PDB entry 8TMU | X-ray diffraction, 2.90 A resolution | chains A and E of the 3 polymer chains in the assembly

== Chain A ==
Name: HLA-B*73:01
Organism: Homo sapiens
UniProtKB: A0A583ZBV1 (A0A583ZBV1_HUMAN); residues 1-276 here correspond to UniProt positions 25-300 (UniProt number = residue number + 24)
Sequence (277 residues; row label = number of the first residue in the row; numbering starts at 0):
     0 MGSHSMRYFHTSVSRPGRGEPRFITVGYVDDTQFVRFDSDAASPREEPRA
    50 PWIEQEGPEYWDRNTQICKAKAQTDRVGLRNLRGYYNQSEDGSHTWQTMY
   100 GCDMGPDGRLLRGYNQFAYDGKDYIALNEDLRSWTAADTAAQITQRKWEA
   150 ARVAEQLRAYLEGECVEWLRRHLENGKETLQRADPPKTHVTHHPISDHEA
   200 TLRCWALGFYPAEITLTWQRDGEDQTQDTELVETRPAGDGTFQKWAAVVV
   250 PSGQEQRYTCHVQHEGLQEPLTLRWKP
Unresolved in the structure: 0, 222
Construct notes: initiating methionine (0); engineered mutation L270 (Cys294 in A0A583ZBV1)
Cystine bridges: C101-C164, C203-C259
From the paper describing this entry:
  - binding site for KP1 (chain E): T24, E45, N63, N80, Y84, W147, E163
  - specificity-determining residues: W95 (proposed by the authors, not directly observed)

== Chain E ==
Name: KP1
Sequence (10 residues; numbered 1 to 10; the number before each row is that of its first residue):
     1 NRFAGFGIGL

== How chain A and chain E interact ==
Residue-residue contacts - 39 pairs, chain A then chain E:
  Y7(A) - N1(E)
  Y7(A) - R2(E)
  H9(A) - R2(E)  hydrogen bond
  T24(A) - R2(E)  hydrogen bond
  E45(A) - R2(E)  salt bridge
  Y59(A) - N1(E)
  R62(A) - N1(E)  hydrogen bond
  N63(A) - N1(E)  hydrogen bond
  N63(A) - R2(E)  hydrogen bond (side chain-backbone)
  I66(A) - R2(E)
  I66(A) - F3(E)
  I66(A) - A4(E)  hydrophobic
  C67(A) - R2(E)
  G77(A) - L10(E)
  N80(A) - L10(E)
  L81(A) - L10(E)  hydrophobic
  Y84(A) - L10(E)  hydrogen bond (side chain-backbone)
  W95(A) - L10(E)  hydrophobic
  Y99(A) - R2(E)
  Y99(A) - F3(E)  hydrogen bond (side chain-backbone)
  F116(A) - F6(E)  hydrophobic
  T143(A) - L10(E)
  K146(A) - I8(E)
  K146(A) - L10(E)
  W147(A) - F6(E)  hydrophobic
  W147(A) - I8(E)
  W147(A) - G9(E)  hydrogen bond (side chain-backbone)
  A150(A) - I8(E)  hydrophobic
  V152(A) - F6(E)  hydrophobic
  V152(A) - I8(E)  hydrophobic
  Q155(A) - F3(E)
  Q155(A) - F6(E)
  L156(A) - F3(E)  hydrophobic
  L156(A) - F6(E)  hydrophobic
  Y159(A) - N1(E)  hydrogen bond (side chain-backbone)
  Y159(A) - R2(E)
  Y159(A) - F3(E)
  E163(A) - N1(E)  hydrogen bond
  W167(A) - N1(E)
Other interface residues (no listed pair), chain A (31 interface residues in all): F8, V25, N114, Y123, I142
The authors on this interface:
  - residue pairs: T24(A)-R2(E), E45(A)-R2(E), N63(A)-N1(E), W147(A)-F6(E) (pi stacking), E163(A)-N1(E)
  - interface residues, chain A: N63(A), N80(A), Y84(A)

== Overview ==
31 residues of chain A face 8 of chain E across their interface; the contacts include 10 hydrogen bonds and 1
salt bridge. Polar contacts include E45(A)-R2(E), H9(A)-R2(E) and T24(A)-R2(E). The paper describes contacts
between T24(A) and R2(E), E45(A) and R2(E) and N63(A) and N1(E) among others; pi stacking between W147(A) and
F6(E). The paper reports a binding site for KP1 (chain E) at T24(A), E45(A) and N63(A) among others; interface
residues N63(A), N80(A) and Y84(A).
Chain A is HLA-B*73:01 (Homo sapiens) and chain E is KP1; the structure, HLA-B*73:01 bound to a 10mer peptide
in complex with KIR2DL2, was determined by X-ray diffraction.
